6YWS - chains A and a of the 45 polymer chains in the assembly; structure by electron microscopy, 2.74 A resolution.

# Chain A
Molecule: 3464-nt RNA strand
Source organism: Neurospora crassa OR74A
Sequence (3464 nucleotides; each row starts with the number of its first residue; note: 28 numbers in that range are skipped by the numbering (no residue carries them; nothing is unmodelled there); a row labelled like 1655A-1655Z holds insertion residues (1655A, then the next letters in order)):
     1 AAAUGUAAUG GAUAUAAAGC UUAUGUUUAU AUAUAUAGAC AUAUAUAAGU AUAUAAAGAG
    61 ACUACUACCA AUAGCUACAC UAUGUAUUAA GGAGAGUAUA ACUUAAUUUA UGUUUAUGAU
   121 UUUAUCAUAC CCCUAAAAAU GACACCGAGG AGCAAGGGUC GGGUUAGCAU CCUGGUUCGU
   181 ACACCUUGGU GACCUAGGCU AGUACCAGGU CCCCCUCUAA GGGACUUGUC CCCCUCUAAG
   241 GGACUUGCGU CGGUCCUAUC CUAGGCCGAA UAGGUGAAUA AAUACUUACG GACGGCCUUG
   301 GUCUGUCCUA GAGGUUAUCA ACAUAUGAAC UCUUAGAGAA AUUACUUAAU AAACGAAGUG
   361 AAUUGAAAUA UCUUAUUAAC UUCAGGAAAA GAAAUCAAAC GAGAUUCUAU GAUUAGUGUG
   421 AACGAAAAUA GAGCAGCCUA UUAAAAUAAG UAAAAUGGCU UUAAAGCUGU UUGAAUAUUG
   481 UGGGGAACCU UCCUCAAAGG CUAAAUAUAA UACAUGAGUU ACAGAGAAAA GUACCGUGAG
   541 GGAAAGCUUU GAAAUAGUAG UUUUAUAAGC AGCUCAAGCA AUAAGAAAGC GAGAGCGUAC
   601 CUUUUGCAUA AUGGGUCACC AAGUUAAUUU UAGAUGCGAG CGAAUUUAUU UAUGUUUUUA
   661 CUGAUUAAAC AAUAUAAUGA AUCAUAAUUA UUUUUGUAAC GAGUAUUAGU AUUAAAUCUU
   721 AAUUUAAUAU UAGUAUAAGU UUUCAGUAUG GCGGCUACAU AGCAUAAUCU AUGCAGCCAG
   781 CCAAUAAUUG GAUUUCCAAU CCAAUUUCGG UAAUAAAUAG AUGUGCAUAG UUAAACCGAU
   841 CAUUAAAAUA AUGAAUAGUG UCUAAAGUUA GACCCGAAGC CUGGUGAUCU UACUAUAGUC
   901 AGGACUAUAA AGGUCCGAAC GGGUUAUCGU UGCAAAGAUA UCCGAAGAAC UAUGGUAAGC
   961 GAGUGAAAGA CAACACUGAC UAGGAUAGCU GGUUUUCUGC GAAACCUAUA AUAGUAGGCA
  1021 AUUUAAGUAA CAUCUUAGUA GGUACAGAAC UUAAUCUCAG ACAAGAUGUA GAUUUUCAUA
  1081 CCUAUGUUUA GGUAUGAAAU GCAUUUUUUU UUGUAUACAU CGGGGGAUCG UGAAGAUUUU
  1141 AUCGGUGAGU AUGUAGACUC GGAAUGACAA AGAUGAAUCU UGAAUAAUCA GACAUAGAAU
  1201 GAUAAGGUUG UAUGUCAAAA GGGAAACAGC CCAGAACAAG AGUUAAGGUU CCAAAAUUAU
  1261 UAUUAAGUGA AAUAAAGAAA GUUUUUAUAU AAGUCGACAA GAAGAUGGGC UUGGAAGCAG
  1321 CCAUAAUUUA AAGAUCUCGU AACAGAGCAC UUGUUAAAUC UUAAAAGCAU CGAAAAUUUA
  1381 ACGGAUCUAA AUAAUAUACC GAAACCUUGU CCAUAUGUAA CAUUAGUAAU AAUAUGCUAU
  1441 UAAUGUUAUU UGAUGGGGUA GCAGAACGUU GAGUGAAUCU UAGAUUUUUU UUUUAUAACU
  1501 AAAUAUAGAU GAUAACUCAA GUGAGAAUGG UGACAUGAGU AACAAAAAAG AGUUUAAGGU
  1561 ACCUAAAAGG UAUCUUAGAG UCUCGCCUAA AGCUUAUGGC UACGUCAAGU AACGGCCUCU
  1621 AAGUUUAUAA UCUGAAGAUU AUGACGAUGA GAAAA
1655A-1655Z UAACGCGCAGAAGUGCGCUGCUUUGA
1656A-1656B UA
  1676 CUU
  1687 AUGGUACCAA CAUUUAAAAG UGAAAAUUGU GCAGGAAGGA UCAGUAUCCU UUCAUUCUUA
  1747 UGUGGGGGAG UGGACAAAAC UGAACAGAGU GUAUCUGAAC ACAGAUGAGU CCACACCCCC
  1807 CCCCAUGUAA UGAAUGAAUG ACAAACCGUA CCUAGAAUCU GAAACAAGUA AGCUAGUAGA
  1867 GAAUACGAAG GCGUGAAUGA GAUAACAAUC AUAAAGGAAC UCGGCAAACU AACUACCGUA
  1927 ACUUAGGGAU AAGGAGAGCU CAUUAGUCUC GAUUAAUACG AGUAAAAAGG AAGAAGCAUG
  1987 GAAUAUUGUU GUACGACUGU UUAAUUAAAA CAAAGCACUU UGCAAAAAGA CGAUAAGUCU
  2047 AAGUAUUGAG UGUGAUUUCU GCCCGAUGCC GGCUGGUUAA CGAAUUUUCU AAAUUGAAAA
  2107 AAAAUUUGGU UUCAGAGGAA CCCCCGGUUA AUGGCGGCCU UAGCGUGAGG GUCCUAAGGU
  2167 AGCGAAAUGC CUUGGCCGUU AAAUGCGGUC UUGCAUGAAU GAUGUAACGA UACAACAGCU
  2227 GUCUCUAUGA UUGACUCAGU GAAAUUGGAA UAACUGUGCA GAUACAGUUU ACCUCUAGUU
  2287 AGACGAGAAG ACCCUAUGCA GCUUUACUGU UACUAAUUAU UGAAUACGAU UCUGAAAAUU
  2347 UCCAGUGUAA AAGGUAAUCG AUAAGAUAUA AUUGAAACAC CUUUAUUUUU CUAUCGUAUU
  2407 AUUAAACCUU AAAUUAAGGA ACAAUUGUUA GAAGACAGUU UAUGCGGGGC ACAGGCCCCA
  2467 UAAAGAGUAA AUGGGUGUGU CUAAAAUUUA UAAAUUUAUG UUUGCAAUUU UUUAUAGUGA
  2527 UUAUAUAUCA AAUCAUCUUU AUGCUAUUCA UAGAGUGUAU UUAUUAUAUU CCUUGGGUAC
  2587 AGUAUAAAAA UUAUAUAUGU AUUAAUUUAC AUAUAUUUUU UCUAAGAAAU UAGGUAAGAU
  2647 UUUGUUUAUA GAGAAAUUAG AUGUAAAAAA AAAAUCUUAU GAGGGCGGUA UUUAAUAAUC
  2707 CGCUUCUAAU AUUUUUUUGU AGUUAUUAUU AUAAAUUUAA UAAUAAUCAU GUUUAUUACU
  2767 UAAAAAGCUU AAUGGCUUAA UCUUGCCUUA CUGUUUGAUU AACAACAAAU CUUACAGUCG
  2827 CGUAAGCGGG GCAUAGGAUC ACAAGAUACA AAAAGGAAAG AUCUUGGAUU UUUGGAAAAG
  2887 CUACGCUAGG GAUAACAGGC UAAUUUGCGC AAGAGUGUAC AAAAUGAGUG CGCGGUUUGG
  2947 CACCUCGAUG UCGGCUUGAC UAAUCCUCAU GGAUGCAGAA ACUAUGUAGG GUACGACUGU
  3007 UCGUCGAUUA AAAAGUUACA UGAGCUGGGU UAAAUACGUC GUGAGACAGU AUGGUUUCUA
  3067 UCUUCUAGAG GGAAUUAGAA UAUAAUAAGG AUUAACCUUU GUACGAAAGG AACAUGGGGU
  3127 ACUAUUGUUA UACCUAGUUG UAUAACAGUU UUAUUAACCU CUGGUUUACC UGUUGUUUAU
  3187 GUGCCUUAUA UUAAUUUCAU GUGUGAUGCU CCGCAAGGAU AUUACAGGGA UGUUACCGUC
  3247 ACUUGAGUAA AUACAAUAGC AUAAGCAUGG CAGGAAAGCU AAGUUAGUCA AAAAUAAGUG
  3307 CUGAAAGCAU AUAGGCACGA AAUUUACCUU AAGAUAUUUC UUAAAUAUAC GUAAGAAAAU
  3367 AUUACGUUAA UAGGCUUAGU UUGUAAUAAU CUAGAGAUUU UAAGGAACUA AGUACUAAUU
  3427 UUAUAAAAAA CUGAAUGAUU AAUAUAUCUU ACAUUUUC
Disordered / not traced: 1-4, 35-40, 121-309, 646-817, 1084-1089, 1129-1135, 1433-1437, 1655A-1655Z, 1656A-1656B, 1687, 1728-1828, 1959-1963, 2146-2155, 2493-2504, 2525-2528, 2561-2576, 2695-2703, 2738-2743, 2952-2957, 3135-3148, 3194-3231, 3460-3464
Ion coordination: Mg2+ site 1 near A105 (its only coordinating residue here); Mg2+ site 2 near A312 (its only coordinating residue here); Mg2+ site 3 near A328 (its only coordinating residue here); Mg2+ site 4 near A335 (its only coordinating residue here); Mg2+ site 5: A335, G336; Mg2+ site 6 near A367 (its only coordinating residue here); Mg2+ site 7 near G411 (its only coordinating residue here); Mg2+ site 8 near A415 (its only coordinating residue here); Mg2+ site 9: A448, A497; Mg2+ site 10: A453, G466; Mg2+ site 11 near A453 (its only coordinating residue here); Mg2+ site 12 near A465 (its only coordinating residue here); 126 more Mg2+ sites not listed; 9 more K+ sites not listed
Small-molecule neighbours:
  - NAD (nicotinamide-adenine-dinucleotide): A2755, G2757, U2758, U2759, U2760
  - spermine (SPM): G1248, U1249, U1250, C1251, A1270, A1271, C1382, G1383, G1384, U1392
Reported in the primary citation:
  - binding site for NAD: A2755, U2759

# Chain a
Molecule: 60S ribosomal protein L20
Source organism: Neurospora crassa OR74A
UniProt: Q1K6U7 (Q1K6U7_NEUCR); residues 1-225 here = UniProt positions 1-225
Chain sequence (225 residues; numbered 1 to 225; the number before each row is that of its first residue):
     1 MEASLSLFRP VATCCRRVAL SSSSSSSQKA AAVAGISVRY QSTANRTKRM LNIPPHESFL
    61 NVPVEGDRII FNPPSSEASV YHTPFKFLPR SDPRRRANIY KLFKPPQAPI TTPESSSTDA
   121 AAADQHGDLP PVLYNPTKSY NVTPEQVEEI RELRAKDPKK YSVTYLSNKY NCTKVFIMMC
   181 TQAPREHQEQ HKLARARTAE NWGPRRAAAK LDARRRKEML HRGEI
Disordered / not traced: 1-40, 104-127

# How chain A and chain a interact
Pairs across the interface - 100 pairs, chain A then chain a:
  G10(A) - Gln182(a)  base contact
  G10(A) - Arg185(a)  hydrogen bond to the sugar
  G10(A) - Gln188(a)  hydrogen bond to the base
  G10(A) - Glu189(a)  base contact
  G10(A) - Lys192(a)  hydrogen bond to the base
  A17(A) - Met179(a)  base contact
  A18(A) - Lys138(a)  salt bridge to the phosphate
  A18(A) - Ser139(a)  hydrogen bond to the sugar
  A18(A) - Tyr140(a)  hydrogen bond to the phosphate
  A18(A) - Asn141(a)  base contact
  A18(A) - Val142(a)  hydrogen bond to the base
  A18(A) - Cys172(a)  base contact
  A18(A) - Phe176(a)  stacking on the base
  A18(A) - Met179(a)  sugar contact
  G19(A) - Thr137(a)  base contact
  G19(A) - Lys138(a)  phosphate contact
  G19(A) - Ser139(a)  hydrogen bond to the base
  G19(A) - Asn141(a)  hydrogen bond to the base
  G19(A) - Asn171(a)  hydrogen bond to the base
  G19(A) - Cys172(a)  hydrogen bond to the base
  G19(A) - Thr173(a)  sugar contact
  C20(A) - Tyr134(a)  hydrogen bond to the phosphate
  C20(A) - Thr173(a)  base contact
  C20(A) - Lys174(a)  hydrogen bond to the base
  C20(A) - Val175(a)  hydrogen bond to the base
  U21(A) - Lys217(a)  hydrogen bond to the sugar
  U21(A) - His221(a)  hydrogen bond to the base
  U22(A) - Lys174(a)  hydrogen bond to the base
  U22(A) - Arg195(a)  hydrogen bond to the sugar
  A23(A) - Arg195(a)  phosphate contact
  A23(A) - Arg214(a)  sugar contact
  U24(A) - Arg195(a)  hydrogen bond to the sugar
  U24(A) - Thr198(a)  phosphate contact
  U24(A) - Trp202(a)  phosphate contact
  U24(A) - Lys210(a)  salt bridge to the phosphate
  G25(A) - Thr198(a)  hydrogen bond to the phosphate
  G25(A) - Trp202(a)  hydrogen bond to the phosphate
  G25(A) - Arg206(a)  salt bridge to the phosphate
  G25(A) - Lys210(a)  salt bridge to the phosphate
  C573(A) - Ser42(a)  sugar contact
  U574(A) - Gln41(a)  sugar contact
  U574(A) - Ser42(a)  sugar contact
  U574(A) - Thr43(a)  sugar contact
  U574(A) - Ala44(a)  hydrogen bond to the sugar
  U574(A) - Thr47(a)  hydrogen bond to the sugar
  C575(A) - Ala44(a)  phosphate contact
  C575(A) - Thr47(a)  sugar contact
  G595(A) - Gln41(a)  hydrogen bond to the sugar
  C596(A) - Gln41(a)  sugar contact
  G1221(A) - Arg46(a)  hydrogen bond to the phosphate
  G1222(A) - Arg46(a)  salt bridge to the phosphate
  A1239(A) - Ala44(a)  phosphate contact
  A1239(A) - Asn45(a)  phosphate contact
  G1240(A) - Asn45(a)  phosphate contact
  G1240(A) - Lys48(a)  salt bridge to the phosphate
  A1241(A) - Asn52(a)  hydrogen bond to the base
  A1241(A) - Pro54(a)  base contact
  A1241(A) - Pro55(a)  base contact
  A1241(A) - Leu60(a)  base contact
  A1254(A) - Met50(a)  sugar contact
  G1401(A) - Arg49(a)  phosphate contact
  A1402(A) - Arg46(a)  hydrogen bond to the phosphate
  A1402(A) - Arg49(a)  salt bridge to the phosphate
  A1403(A) - Arg46(a)  salt bridge to the phosphate
  A1403(A) - Arg49(a)  salt bridge to the phosphate
  A3083(A) - Arg205(a)  sugar contact
  U3348(A) - Asn201(a)  hydrogen bond to the base
  A3434(A) - Gly203(a)  base contact
  A3434(A) - Pro204(a)  base contact
  A3434(A) - Arg205(a)  phosphate contact
  A3435(A) - Gly203(a)  hydrogen bond to the phosphate
  A3435(A) - Pro204(a)  phosphate contact
  A3435(A) - Arg205(a)  hydrogen bond to the phosphate
  A3435(A) - Arg206(a)  hydrogen bond to the phosphate
  A3436(A) - Arg206(a)  salt bridge to the phosphate
  A3436(A) - Ala209(a)  phosphate contact
  A3444(A) - Thr164(a)  phosphate contact
  A3444(A) - Arg195(a)  base contact
  U3445(A) - Ser162(a)  hydrogen bond to the phosphate
  U3445(A) - Thr164(a)  hydrogen bond to the phosphate
  U3445(A) - Lys174(a)  hydrogen bond to the base
  U3445(A) - His191(a)  hydrogen bond to the sugar
  U3445(A) - Arg195(a)  hydrogen bond to the base
  U3446(A) - Arg154(a)  salt bridge to the phosphate
  U3446(A) - Pro158(a)  phosphate contact
  U3446(A) - Ser162(a)  phosphate contact
  U3446(A) - Val163(a)  hydrogen bond to the phosphate
  U3446(A) - Lys174(a)  base contact
  U3446(A) - Met178(a)  base contact
  U3446(A) - His187(a)  salt bridge to the phosphate
  U3446(A) - His191(a)  hydrogen bond to the sugar
  A3447(A) - Arg154(a)  salt bridge to the phosphate
  A3447(A) - Val163(a)  phosphate contact
  A3447(A) - Met178(a)  sugar contact
  A3447(A) - Met179(a)  base contact
  A3447(A) - Gln182(a)  base contact
  A3447(A) - Ala183(a)  hydrogen bond to the phosphate
  A3447(A) - Gln188(a)  hydrogen bond to the phosphate
  A3448(A) - Val175(a)  base contact
  A3448(A) - Met178(a)  base contact
Interface residues without a listed pair, chain A (39 interface residues in all): A3080, U3082, A3433, C3437, U3438
Interface residues without a listed pair, chain a (59 interface residues in all): Leu51, Pro136, Ser167, Arg216

# Overview
Chain A and chain a form an interface of 39 and 59 residues respectively; the contacts include 39 hydrogen
bonds, 13 salt bridges and 1 aromatic stacking contact. Polar pairs include G10(A)-Gln188(a), G10(A)-Lys192(a)
and A18(A)-Val142(a). Chain A binds spermine and NAD. From the paper: a binding site for NAD at A2755(A) and
U2759(A).
Chain A is a 3464-nt RNA strand and chain a is 60S ribosomal protein L20, both from Neurospora crassa OR74A;
the structure, The structure of the large subunit of the mitoribosome from Neurospora crassa, was determined
by electron microscopy together with 6YW5, 6YWE, 6YWV, 6YWX and 6YWY from the same study.
